5WE0 - chains A and C of the 3 polymer chains in the assembly; structure by X-ray diffraction, 2.30 A resolution.

Chain A:
Protein: Protection of telomeres protein poz1
Source organism: Schizosaccharomyces pombe (strain 972 / ATCC 24843)
UniProtKB: O13852 (POZ1_SCHPO); residue numbers follow UniProt; this construct covers 2-249
Amino-acid sequence (249 residues; each row starts with the number of its first residue):
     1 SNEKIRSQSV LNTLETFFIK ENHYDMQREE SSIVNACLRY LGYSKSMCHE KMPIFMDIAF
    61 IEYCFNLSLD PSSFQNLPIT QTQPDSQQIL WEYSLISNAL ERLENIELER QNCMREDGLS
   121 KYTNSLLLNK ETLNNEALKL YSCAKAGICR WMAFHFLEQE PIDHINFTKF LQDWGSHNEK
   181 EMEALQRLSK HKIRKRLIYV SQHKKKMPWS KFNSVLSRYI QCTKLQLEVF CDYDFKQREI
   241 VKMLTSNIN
Unresolved in the structure: 72-85, 117-126, 245-249
Construct notes: expression tag (1); conflict S120 (Val in O13852), S125 (Glu in O13852)
Disulfides: C113-C231
Ion coordination: Zn2+: H49 (shared with 3 residues of chain B)
What the authors report for this chain:
  - Zn2+ coordination: H49
  - mutagenesis - C64D/L95R: abolished binding to Protection of telomeres protein tpz1
  - contacts within the chain: L14-L38 (hydrophobic contact), L14-L41 (hydrophobic contact), L14-M56 (hydrophobic contact), E21-Q221 (hydrogen bond)
  - mutagenesis - L14R: decreased binding to DNA-binding protein rap1 (chain C)
  - mutagenesis - L14R (3-fold): decreased binding to Protection of telomeres protein tpz1
  - mutagenesis - L14R: decreased localization to telomeres

Chain C:
Protein: DNA-binding protein rap1
Source organism: Schizosaccharomyces pombe (strain 972 / ATCC 24843)
UniProtKB: Q96TL7 (RAP1_SCHPO); residue numbers follow UniProt; this construct covers 467-496
Amino-acid sequence (30 residues; row label = number of the first residue in the row):
   467 SDNIFVKPGE DLEIPLLSDY SDSENISEKS
Unresolved in the structure: 467, 485-496

How chain A and chain C interact:
Contacting residue pairs (37):
  T132(A) with D468(C), hydrogen bond
  L133(A) with I470(C), hydrophobic
  E136(A) with D468(C); N469(C); I470(C), hydrogen bond (side chain-backbone); F471(C), hydrogen bond (side chain-backbone); V472(C), hydrogen bond (side chain-backbone)
  K139(A) with V472(C); L478(C)
  L140(A) with F471(C), hydrophobic; V472(C), hydrophobic; L478(C), hydrophobic
  C143(A) with L478(C); I480(C), hydrophobic
  R150(A) with I480(C); P481(C), hydrogen bond (side chain-backbone); L483(C)
  K180(A) with L482(C)
  E181(A) with L482(C); L483(C), hydrogen bond (side chain-backbone)
  L185(A) with L483(C), hydrophobic
  Y199(A) with L483(C)
  H203(A) with L483(C); S484(C)
  M207(A) with I480(C), hydrophobic; P481(C)
  K211(A) with E476(C), salt bridge; D477(C); L478(C)
  F212(A) with I480(C), hydrophobic
  V215(A) with L478(C), hydrophobic
  R218(A) with F471(C), hydrogen bond (side chain-backbone); V472(C); E476(C), salt bridge
  Q221(A) with F471(C)
  C222(A) with F471(C)
  L225(A) with F471(C), hydrophobic
Other interface residues (no listed pair), chain A (22 interface residues in all): L128, A146
Other interface residues (no listed pair), chain C (14 interface residues in all): K473
Interface features reported in the paper:
  - pairs named by the authors: L140(A)-L478(C), C143(A)-I480(C) (hydrophobic contact), A146(A)-I480(C) (hydrophobic contact), L185(A)-L483(C) (hydrophobic contact), Y199(A)-L483(C) (hydrophobic contact), H203(A)-L483(C) (hydrophobic contact), F212(A)-I480(C) (hydrophobic contact), V215(A)-L478(C), R218(A)-E476(C) (salt bridge), C222(A)-F471(C)
  - interface residues, chain A: L128(A), L133(A), E136(A), L140(A), C143(A), A146(A), R150(A), K211(A), F212(A), V215(A), R218(A), C222(A), L225(A)
  - hot spots on chain A (mutagenesis) - K139E, C143D, R150E, F212A: abolished binding to DNA-binding protein rap1 (chain C)
  - interface residues, chain C: I470(C), F471(C), V472(C), L478(C), I480(C), L483(C)
  - hot spots on chain C (mutagenesis) - I470R, F471A, V472R, L478R, I480R, L483R: abolished binding to Protection of telomeres protein poz1 (chain A)

In short:
Chain A and chain C form an interface of 22 and 14 residues respectively; the contacts include 7 hydrogen
bonds and 2 salt bridges. Polar contacts include K211(A)-E476(C), R218(A)-E476(C) and T132(A)-D468(C). The
authors report contacts between L140(A) and L478(C), V215(A) and L478(C) and C222(A) and F471(C); hydrophobic
contacts between C143(A) and I480(C), A146(A) and I480(C) and L185(A) and L483(C) among others; a salt bridge
between R218(A) and E476(C). The paper reports that I470R, F471A and V472R of chain C, among others, abolish
binding to Protection of telomeres protein poz1 (chain A); interface residues L128(A), L133(A) and I470(C)
among others; 12 substitutions were tested in all.
Chain A is Protection of telomeres protein poz1 and chain C is DNA-binding protein rap1, both from
Schizosaccharomyces pombe (strain 972 / ATCC 24843); the structure, Structural Basis for Shelterin Bridge
Assembly, was determined by X-ray diffraction, deposited together with 5WE1 and 5WE2.
